9B7L - chains H and L of the 8 polymer chains in the assembly; structure by electron microscopy, 2.82 A resolution.

[Chain H]
Name: Fab2-2 heavy chain
From: Homo sapiens
Amino-acid sequence (124 residues; each row starts with the number of its first residue):
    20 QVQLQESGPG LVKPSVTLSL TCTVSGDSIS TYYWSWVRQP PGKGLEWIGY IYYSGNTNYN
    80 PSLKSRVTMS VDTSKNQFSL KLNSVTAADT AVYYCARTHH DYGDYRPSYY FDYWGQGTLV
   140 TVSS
Disulfide bonds: Cys41-Cys114

[Chain L]
Name: Fab2-2 light chain
From: Homo sapiens
Amino-acid sequence (111 residues; each row starts with the number of its first residue):
    21 QSALTQPASV SGSPGQSITI SCTGTSSDVG AYDYVSWYQQ HPGKAPKLMI YDVSNRPSSG
    81 VSNRFSGSKS GNTASLTISG LQAEDEADYY CSSYTSSSTV ILGGGTKLTV L
Disulfide bonds: Cys42-Cys111

[Chain H / chain L interface]
Residue-residue contacts - 38 pairs, chain H then chain L:
  Gln58(H) - Gln60(L)  hydrogen bond
  Gln58(H) - Tyr110(L)  hydrogen bond
  Lys62(H) - Tyr110(L)
  Gly63(H) - Tyr110(L)
  Gly63(H) - Gly124(L)
  Leu64(H) - Pro66(L)  hydrophobic
  Leu64(H) - Tyr110(L)
  Leu64(H) - Leu122(L)  hydrophobic
  Trp66(H) - Thr119(L)
  Trp66(H) - Val120(L)
  Trp66(H) - Leu122(L)  hydrophobic
  Asn77(H) - Ser118(L)  hydrogen bond (side chain-backbone)
  Tyr78(H) - Thr119(L)
  Pro80(H) - Thr119(L)
  Tyr113(H) - Gln60(L)  hydrogen bond
  Tyr113(H) - Lys64(L)  hydrogen bond (side chain-backbone)
  Tyr113(H) - Ala65(L)  hydrophobic
  Arg125(H) - Tyr54(L)
  Arg125(H) - Asp72(L)  salt bridge
  Pro126(H) - Tyr54(L)  hydrophobic
  Pro126(H) - Tyr114(L)  hydrophobic
  Tyr128(H) - Tyr54(L)  hydrophobic
  Tyr128(H) - Val55(L)
  Tyr128(H) - Ser56(L)
  Tyr128(H) - Tyr71(L)
  Tyr128(H) - Asp72(L)  hydrogen bond
  Tyr128(H) - Tyr114(L)  hydrophobic
  Tyr128(H) - Val120(L)
  Tyr129(H) - Ser56(L)
  Tyr129(H) - Tyr58(L)
  Tyr129(H) - Leu68(L)  hydrophobic
  Tyr129(H) - Tyr71(L)
  Phe130(H) - Tyr58(L)  hydrogen bond (backbone-side chain)
  Phe130(H) - Leu68(L)
  Trp133(H) - Tyr58(L)  hydrophobic
  Trp133(H) - Ala65(L)  hydrophobic
  Trp133(H) - Pro66(L)  hydrogen bond (side chain-backbone)
  Gly134(H) - Ala65(L)
Other interface residues (no listed pair), chain H (20 interface residues in all): Tyr69, Asn79, Ser127, Asp131
Other interface residues (no listed pair), chain L (22 interface residues in all): Gln21, Asp53, Ser112, Gly123

[In short]
20 residues of chain H face 22 of chain L across their interface; the contacts include 8 hydrogen bonds and 1
salt bridge. Polar contacts include Arg125(H)-Asp72(L), Gln58(H)-Gln60(L) and Gln58(H)-Tyr110(L).
Here chain H is Fab2-2 heavy chain and chain L is Fab2-2 light chain, both from Homo sapiens. Entry 9B7L
(Fab2-2 in complex with the capsid of Adeno-associated virus type 9) was determined by electron microscopy
(same publication as 9B6N, 9B6O, 9B6Q, 9B6R, 9B6S, 9B6T and 9 further entries).
